PDB entry 2RDL | X-ray diffraction, 2.50 A resolution | chains A and I

[Chain A]
Name: Chymase 2
Organism: Mesocricetus auratus
UniProtKB: O70164 (O70164_MESAU); the construct lacks a stretch of the UniProt sequence and is renumbered around it, so the offset changes along the chain: 16-34 = UniProt 22-40; 35-59 = UniProt 44-68; 61-145 = UniProt 69-153; 147-175 = UniProt 154-182; 5 more segments
Chain sequence (226 residues; each row starts with the number of its first residue; note: 10 numbers in that range are skipped by the numbering (no residue carries them; nothing is unmodelled there); a row labelled like 34A-34C holds insertion residues (34A, then the next letters in order)):
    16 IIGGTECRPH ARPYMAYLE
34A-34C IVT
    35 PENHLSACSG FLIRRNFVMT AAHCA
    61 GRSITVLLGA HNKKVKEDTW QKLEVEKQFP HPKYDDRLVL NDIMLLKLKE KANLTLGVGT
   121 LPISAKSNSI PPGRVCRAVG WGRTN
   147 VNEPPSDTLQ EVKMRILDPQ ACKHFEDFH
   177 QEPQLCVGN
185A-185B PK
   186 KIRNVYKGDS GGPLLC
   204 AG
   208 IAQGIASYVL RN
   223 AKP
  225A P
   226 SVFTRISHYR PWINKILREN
Disulfide bonds: Cys42-Cys58, Cys136-Cys201, Cys168-Cys182
Reported in the primary citation:
  - binding site for Methoxysuccinyl-ala-ala-pro-ala-chloromethylketone inhibitor (chain I): Ala41, His57, Val216, Arg218
  - catalytic residues: His57, Asp102, Ser226

[Chain I]
Name: Methoxysuccinyl-ala-ala-pro-ala-chloromethylketone inhibitor
Chain sequence (6 residues; row label = number of the first residue in the row):
     1 XAAPAX
Modified residues: MSU (succinic acid monomethyl ester) at position 1; Ala5 ((2s)-2-aminopropane-1,1-diol; ALV); 0QE (chloromethane) at position 6

[Chain A / chain I interface]
Pairs across the interface - 21 pairs, chain A then chain I:
  His57(A) with Pro4(I); Ala5(I), hydrogen bond (side chain-backbone); 0QE_6(I), covalent bond
  Tyr191(A) with Ala5(I)
  Lys192(A) with Ala5(I)
  Gly193(A) with Ala5(I), hydrogen bond (backbone-backbone)
  Asp194(A) with Ala5(I)
  Ser195(A) with Ala5(I), covalent bond; 0QE_6(I)
  Ser214(A) with Pro4(I); Ala5(I), hydrogen bond (backbone-backbone)
  Tyr215(A) with Ala2(I), hydrophobic; Ala3(I); Pro4(I), hydrophobic
  Val216(A) with Ala2(I); Ala3(I), hydrogen bond (backbone-backbone)
  Leu217(A) with MSU_1(I)
  Arg218(A) with MSU_1(I); Ala2(I), hydrogen bond (side chain-backbone); Ala3(I)
  Asn219(A) with MSU_1(I)
Also at the interface, not in a pair above, chain A (16 interface residues in all): Cys42, Cys58, Val99, Phe171

[In short]
16 residues of chain A and 6 residues of chain I are in contact; the contacts include 2 covalent bonds and 5
hydrogen bonds. Polar contacts include His57(A)-Ala5(I), Arg218(A)-Ala2(I) and Gly193(A)-Ala5(I). From the
paper: catalytic residues His57(A), Asp102(A) and Ser226(A); a binding site for
Methoxysuccinyl-ala-ala-pro-ala-chloromethylketone inhibitor (chain I) at Ala41(A), His57(A) and Val216(A)
among others.
Chain A is Chymase 2 (Mesocricetus auratus) and chain I is Methoxysuccinyl-ala-ala-pro-ala-chloromethylketone
inhibitor; the structure, Hamster Chymase 2, was determined by X-ray diffraction.
